PDB entry 8U9R | X-ray diffraction, 3.34 A resolution | chains B and R of the 14 polymer chains in the assembly

== Chain B ==
Protein: DNA-directed RNA polymerase subunit beta
From: Saccharomyces cerevisiae
Notes: EC 2.7.7.6
UniProtKB: A0A6A5Q4H2 (A0A6A5Q4H2_YEASX); numbering as in UniProt (aligned over 1-1224)
Amino-acid sequence (1224 residues; numbered 1 to 1224; the number before each row is that of its first residue):
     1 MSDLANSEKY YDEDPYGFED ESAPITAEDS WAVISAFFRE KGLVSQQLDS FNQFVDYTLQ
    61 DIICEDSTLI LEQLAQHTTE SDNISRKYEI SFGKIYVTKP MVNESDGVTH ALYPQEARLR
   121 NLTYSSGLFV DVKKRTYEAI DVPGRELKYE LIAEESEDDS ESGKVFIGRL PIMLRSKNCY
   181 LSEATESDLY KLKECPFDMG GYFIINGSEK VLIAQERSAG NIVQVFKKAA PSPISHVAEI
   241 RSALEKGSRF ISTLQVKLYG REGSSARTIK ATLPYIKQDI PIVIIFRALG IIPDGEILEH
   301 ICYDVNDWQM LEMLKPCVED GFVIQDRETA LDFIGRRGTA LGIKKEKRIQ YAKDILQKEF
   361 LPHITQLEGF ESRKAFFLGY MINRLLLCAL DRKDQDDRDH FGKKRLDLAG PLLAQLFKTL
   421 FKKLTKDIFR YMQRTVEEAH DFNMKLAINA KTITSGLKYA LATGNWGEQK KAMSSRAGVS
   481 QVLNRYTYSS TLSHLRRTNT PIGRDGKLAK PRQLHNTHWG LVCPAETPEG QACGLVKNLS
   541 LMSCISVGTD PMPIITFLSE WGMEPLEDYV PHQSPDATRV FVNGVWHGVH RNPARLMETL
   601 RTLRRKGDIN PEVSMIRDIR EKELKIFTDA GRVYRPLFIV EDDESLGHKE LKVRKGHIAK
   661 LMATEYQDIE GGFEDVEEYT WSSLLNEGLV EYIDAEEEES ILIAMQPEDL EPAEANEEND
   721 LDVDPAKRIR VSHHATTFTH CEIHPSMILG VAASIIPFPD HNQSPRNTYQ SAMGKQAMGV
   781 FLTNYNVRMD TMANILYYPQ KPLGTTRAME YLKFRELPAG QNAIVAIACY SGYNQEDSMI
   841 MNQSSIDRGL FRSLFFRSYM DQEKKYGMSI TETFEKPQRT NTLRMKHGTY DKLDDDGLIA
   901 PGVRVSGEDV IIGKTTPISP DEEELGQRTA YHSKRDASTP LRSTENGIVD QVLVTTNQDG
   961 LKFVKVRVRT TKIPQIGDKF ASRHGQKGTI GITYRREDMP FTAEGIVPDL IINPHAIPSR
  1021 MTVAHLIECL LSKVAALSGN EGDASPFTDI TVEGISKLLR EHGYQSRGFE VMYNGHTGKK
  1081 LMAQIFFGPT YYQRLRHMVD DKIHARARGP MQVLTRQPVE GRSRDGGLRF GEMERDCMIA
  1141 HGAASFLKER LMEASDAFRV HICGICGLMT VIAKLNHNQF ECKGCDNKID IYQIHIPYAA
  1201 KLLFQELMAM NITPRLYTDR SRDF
Disordered / not traced: 1-19, 65-89, 133-164, 247, 336-347, 434-445, 503-509, 643-650, 667-679, 713-725, 879-883, 917-933
Bound ions: Zn2+: Cys1163, Cys1166, Cys1182, Cys1185
Residues lining bound ligands: ATP (adenosine-5'-triphosphate): Arg766, Asp837, Gly985, Lys987, Ser1019, Arg1020
Reported in the primary citation:
  - mutagenesis - E529A, E529D, Y769F: increased catalytic activity (citing earlier work)
  - mutagenesis - E529Q: decreased catalytic activity (citing earlier work)

== Chain R ==
Molecule: 10-nt RNA strand
Sequence (10 nucleotides; each row starts with the number of its first residue):
     1 AUCGAGAGGG

== How chain B and chain R interact ==
Residue-residue contacts - 14 pairs, chain B then chain R:
  Ala477(B) with A5(R), phosphate contact; G6(R), phosphate contact
  Gly478(B) with A5(R), sugar contact; G6(R), sugar contact
  Gln481(B) with G6(R), phosphate contact; A7(R), sugar contact
  Pro528(B) with G8(R), phosphate contact
  Glu529(B) with G9(R), phosphate contact
  Gln776(B) with G8(R), hydrogen bond to the phosphate; G9(R), hydrogen bond to the phosphate
  Lys979(B) with G9(R), hydrogen bond to the phosphate; G10(R), salt bridge to the phosphate
  Lys987(B) with G10(R), salt bridge to the phosphate
  His1097(B) with G9(R), sugar contact
Also at the interface, not in a pair above, chain B (15 interface residues in all): Thr463, Asn484, Asn499, Ala772, Arg1096, Lys1102

== In short ==
15 residues of chain B face 6 of chain R across their interface, with 3 hydrogen bonds and 2 salt bridges.
Polar contacts include Gln776(B)-G8(R), Gln776(B)-G9(R) and Lys979(B)-G9(R). Ligands of chain B: ATP. The
paper reports that E529A, E529D and Y769F of chain B increase catalytic activity; E529Q of chain B reduces
catalytic activity.
Chain B is DNA-directed RNA polymerase subunit beta (Saccharomyces cerevisiae) and chain R is a 10-nt RNA
strand; the structure, Structural basis of transcription: RNA polymerase II substrate binding and metal
coordination using a free-electron laser, was determined by X-ray diffraction (same publication as 9BVT, 9BW0
and 8U9X).
